Entry 8ZDO (electron microscopy, 2.97 A resolution); this record covers chains s and x of the 39 polymer chains in the assembly.

[Chain s]
Name: Baseplate hub protein (gp18)
Organism: Mycolicibacterium smegmatis MC2 155
Amino-acid sequence (587 residues; numbered 1 to 587; the number before each row is that of its first residue):
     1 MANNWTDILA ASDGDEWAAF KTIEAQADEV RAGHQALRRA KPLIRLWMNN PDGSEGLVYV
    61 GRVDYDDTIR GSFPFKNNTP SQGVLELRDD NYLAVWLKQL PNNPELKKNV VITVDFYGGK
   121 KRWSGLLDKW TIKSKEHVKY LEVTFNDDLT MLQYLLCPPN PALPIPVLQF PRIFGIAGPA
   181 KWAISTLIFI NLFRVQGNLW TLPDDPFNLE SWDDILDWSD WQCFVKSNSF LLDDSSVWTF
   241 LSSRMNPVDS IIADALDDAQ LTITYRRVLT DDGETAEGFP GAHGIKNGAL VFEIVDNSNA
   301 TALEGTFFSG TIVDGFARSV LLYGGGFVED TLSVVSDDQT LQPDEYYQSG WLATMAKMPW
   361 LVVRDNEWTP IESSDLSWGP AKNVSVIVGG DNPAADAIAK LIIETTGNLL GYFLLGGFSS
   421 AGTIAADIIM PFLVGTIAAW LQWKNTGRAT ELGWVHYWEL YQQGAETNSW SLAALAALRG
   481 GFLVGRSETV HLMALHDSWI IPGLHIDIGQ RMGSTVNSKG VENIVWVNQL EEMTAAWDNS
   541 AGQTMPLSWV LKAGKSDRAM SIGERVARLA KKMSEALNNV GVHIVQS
Not modelled in the structure: 1

[Chain x]
Name: Central fiber protein (gp20)
Organism: Mycolicibacterium smegmatis MC2 155
Amino-acid sequence (878 residues; row label = number of the first residue in the row):
     1 MTMPNGSGGL DPGAWLSHWV NQADLSSLAG RTEDEVRAYF ENLVQADSGW GDASNTFFNL
    61 ILGGFQNLSE FVTLIVQAVT GAPGGLTDLQ AFLTERWGDL ADAFQAVANL IDAIAGEVGS
   121 SLADAIAKLA TFLTELSPLN AGMLFGLIGT NHLPLLSVSH IANINPELLV NAGFDSDVSV
   181 VDNPYWDWDG TVGRTAPLGA VKVVADGTIK DLLSGPDAIP VVEGQKLNVS AWLKYSGLVA
   241 GAGAGSIRLS GTAYSADGEV VAYPDFGGIP DGASGTSDWT QVTGQYVVPA GVTQFRLRLS
   301 VRENATGGTV WFDDCSVKKA GLLPQGLVDG LVQALSDLLT WLESLVDNVL SALGLDPIGT
   361 IVDKILDLAD EFGDWLGATE DTAANLSNLL TKLLSDPASV IGPLAQSMIT GLTGALGNLN
   421 TAINQIGDVL VGTVVTPINS AISNVIDWFN SLLNFQDTTT SNQINQQNFQ IATLASGIKK
   481 QQWECRYSTA FVTFPEMFCD WGFALGGTTG AQSTGTAHTH TLNTDGLAAL QIQILPAGYA
   541 IGGYIGISDT TIVDTIAMKM YKETSSAINN VYLEVFREDS TGALTSVGSV DVSGQLTTAS
   601 DYVEATLPAG VIVNAGERYV VRMRNATTVG NRVGVSVMKE LVGGRELSIR TETATDSNKT
   661 FYTPSEVLTA QGVSVIMPWA MMAAKNLATT DQSFSDDFNR SAMGGLWFLK SDTGTNQVGV
   721 SGGRAAFSGL TDGNQNALYI RPTAGDKQWV EATLYETGIA ASGAREGLLM HANRDLSQVV
   781 YLGVNLNTAK IYTGPWNSLT ERASVSTTGN DVLWQMYFDP ATAAYTVLKN GQASGLTWTD
   841 SGSVVAHGPN YRFGGLRISR ATFFNAGRID NWTLKDWA
Not modelled in the structure: 116-878

[Chain s / chain x interface]
Contacting residue pairs (95):
  N160(s) with L28(x), hydrogen bond (side chain-backbone); R31(x)
  A162(s) with L28(x), hydrophobic; A29(x)
  L163(s) with R31(x)
  L168(s) with R31(x); T32(x); E33(x)
  F170(s) with W19(x), hydrophobic; R31(x); V36(x), hydrophobic; F40(x), hydrophobic
  P171(s) with W19(x), hydrophobic; R31(x)
  F174(s) with N21(x); L28(x), hydrophobic
  G175(s) with W19(x); V20(x); N21(x), hydrogen bond (backbone-backbone)
  I176(s) with N21(x)
  A177(s) with L10(x), hydrophobic; V20(x), hydrophobic; N21(x), hydrogen bond (backbone-backbone); Q22(x)
  W182(s) with Q22(x)
  T186(s) with L25(x)
  I190(s) with L25(x), hydrophobic
  L202(s) with S26(x)
  P203(s) with L25(x); S26(x)
  D204(s) with A23(x); D24(x); L25(x), hydrogen bond (backbone-backbone); S26(x), hydrogen bond
  P206(s) with L25(x), hydrophobic
  F230(s) with Q22(x); A23(x), hydrophobic
  V237(s) with T2(x); M3(x); P4(x), hydrophobic
  W238(s) with T2(x); M3(x), hydrogen bond (backbone-backbone); N5(x); G6(x); S7(x); Q22(x)
  T239(s) with M1(x), hydrogen bond (side chain-backbone); M3(x)
  F240(s) with M1(x); L10(x), hydrophobic; V20(x), hydrophobic
  D254(s) with M1(x)
  A255(s) with M1(x); T2(x)
  D258(s) with M1(x), hydrogen bond (side chain-backbone); T2(x), hydrogen bond
  A259(s) with T2(x)
  Y323(s) with P4(x), hydrophobic
  F327(s) with P4(x); N5(x)
  P393(s) with W15(x)
  A394(s) with G13(x); W15(x)
  A397(s) with W15(x)
  K400(s) with W15(x)
  I403(s) with V44(x), hydrophobic; D47(x); W50(x), hydrogen bond (backbone-side chain)
  E404(s) with D47(x)
  T406(s) with W50(x)
  G407(s) with G49(x); W50(x)
  N408(s) with G49(x)
  L410(s) with W50(x), hydrophobic
  G411(s) with A53(x)
  L414(s) with A53(x); T56(x); F57(x), hydrophobic; I61(x), hydrophobic
  L415(s) with T56(x)
  S471(s) with D11(x); A14(x)
  L472(s) with L10(x); D11(x), hydrogen bond (backbone-backbone); A14(x), hydrophobic; L16(x); S17(x)
  A473(s) with D11(x), hydrogen bond (backbone-side chain)
  A474(s) with D11(x), hydrogen bond (backbone-side chain)
  L475(s) with P4(x); N5(x)
  A476(s) with M1(x)
  R479(s) with T2(x); P4(x)
  G480(s) with M1(x)
Also at the interface, not in a pair above, chain s (58 interface residues in all): R172, I173, D205, S236, A399, S469, W470, A477, L483
Also at the interface, not in a pair above, chain x (39 interface residues in all): G9, L60

[In short]
58 residues of chain s and 39 residues of chain x are in contact, with 13 hydrogen bonds. Among the polar
pairs are N160(s)-L28(x), D204(s)-S26(x) and T239(s)-M1(x).
Chain s is Baseplate hub protein (gp18) and chain x is Central fiber protein (gp20), both from
Mycolicibacterium smegmatis MC2 155; the structure, Cryo-EM structure of Mycobacteriophage Douge baseplate
(gp13, gp17, gp23, gp16, gp18 and gp20), was determined by electron microscopy together with 8ZDJ, 8ZDK, 8ZDL
and 8ZDQ from the same study.
